Entry 1KV6 (X-ray diffraction, 2.70 A resolution); this record covers chains A and B of the 4 polymer chains in the assembly.

Chain A (and B):
Protein: Estrogen-related receptor gamma
From: Homo sapiens
Notes: fragment: ligand-binding domain; chain B of this document is another copy of the same molecule, construct and numbering; everything in this record applies to it too
UniProt: P62508 (ERR3_HUMAN); residues 229-458 here = UniProt positions 229-458
Sequence (230 residues; row label = number of the first residue in the row):
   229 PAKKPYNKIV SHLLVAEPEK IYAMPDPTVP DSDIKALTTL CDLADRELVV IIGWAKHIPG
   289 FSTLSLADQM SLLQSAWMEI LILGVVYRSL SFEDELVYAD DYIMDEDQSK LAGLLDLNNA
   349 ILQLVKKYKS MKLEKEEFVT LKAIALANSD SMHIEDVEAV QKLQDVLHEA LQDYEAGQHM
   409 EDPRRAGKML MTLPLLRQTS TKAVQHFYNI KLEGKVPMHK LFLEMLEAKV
Not modelled in the structure: 229-234, 457-458

How chain A and chain B interact:
Contacting residue pairs (40; chain A residue first):
  Q351(A) - D378(B)
  Q351(A) - M380(B)
  K355(A) - Q389(B)  hydrogen bond
  N376(A) - M419(B)  hydrogen bond (side chain-backbone)
  N376(A) - P422(B)
  D378(A) - Q351(B)  hydrogen bond (backbone-side chain)
  D378(A) - L423(B)
  M380(A) - Q351(B)
  V385(A) - K354(B)
  Q389(A) - K355(B)  hydrogen bond
  Q392(A) - K355(B)
  D393(A) - K416(B)  salt bridge
  H396(A) - R412(B)
  H396(A) - G415(B)
  H396(A) - K416(B)
  H396(A) - M419(B)
  E397(A) - R412(B)  salt bridge
  Q400(A) - P411(B)  hydrogen bond (side chain-backbone)
  Q400(A) - R412(B)  hydrogen bond
  P411(A) - Q400(B)  hydrogen bond (backbone-side chain)
  R412(A) - H396(B)
  R412(A) - E397(B)  salt bridge
  R412(A) - Q400(B)
  G415(A) - H396(B)
  G415(A) - L418(B)
  K416(A) - D393(B)  salt bridge
  K416(A) - H396(B)
  L418(A) - G415(B)
  M419(A) - N376(B)  hydrogen bond (backbone-side chain)
  M419(A) - Q392(B)
  M419(A) - L418(B)  hydrophobic
  L421(A) - P422(B)  hydrophobic
  P422(A) - L421(B)  hydrophobic
  P422(A) - R425(B)
  L423(A) - D378(B)
  L423(A) - R425(B)
  R425(A) - P422(B)
  R425(A) - L423(B)
  R425(A) - Q426(B)  hydrogen bond
  Q426(A) - R425(B)  hydrogen bond
Also at the interface, not in a pair above, chain A (25 interface residues in all): I372, S379
Also at the interface, not in a pair above, chain B (26 interface residues in all): A348, I372, S379

In short:
25 residues of chain A face 26 of chain B across their interface, with 10 hydrogen bonds and 4 salt bridges.
Among the polar pairs are D393(A)-K416(B), E397(A)-R412(B) and K355(A)-Q389(B).
Both chains are Estrogen-related receptor gamma (Homo sapiens). Entry 1KV6 (X-ray structure of the orphan
nuclear receptor ERR3 ligand-binding domain in the constitutively active conformation) was determined by X-ray
diffraction.
